8VD2 - chains C and D of the 5 polymer chains in the assembly; structure by X-ray diffraction, 2.90 A resolution.

# Chain C
Protein: Hybrid insulin peptide (HIP; InsC8-15-IAPP23-29 )
Source organism: Homo sapiens
Sequence (15 residues; row label = number of the first residue in the row; numbers below 1 keep their minus sign (Gly-2 is residue -2)):
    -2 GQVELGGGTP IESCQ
Unresolved in the structure: 12

# Chain D
Protein: T-CELL-RECEPTOR, TCR ET650-4 alpha
Source organism: Homo sapiens
Sequence (206 residues; numbered 2 to 223; 16 numbers in that range are skipped by the numbering (no residue carries them; nothing is unmodelled there); the number before each row is that of its first residue):
     2 MKTTQ
     8 PPSMDCAEGR AANLPCNHST ISG
    36 NEYVYWYRQI HSQGPQYIIH GLK
    64 NNETN
    74 EMASLIITED RKSSTLILPH ATLRDTAVYY CIVRVAIEGS QGNLIFGKGT KLSVKPNIQN
   134 PDPAVYQLRD SKSSDKSVCL FTDFDSQTNV SQSKDSDVYI TDKCVLDMRS MDFKSNSAVA
   194 WSNKSDFACA NAFNNSIIPE DTFFPSPESS
Unresolved in the structure: 147, 213-223
Cystine bridges: Cys23-Cys104, Cys152-Cys202

# How chain C and chain D interact
Residue-residue contacts - 14 pairs, chain C then chain D:
  Gly-2(C) with Ile110(D); Glu111(D), hydrogen bond (backbone-backbone)
  Gln-1(C) with Lys3(D), hydrogen bond; Ser29(D), hydrogen bond; Glu37(D), hydrogen bond; Ala109(D), hydrogen bond (side chain-backbone); Ile110(D)
  Val0(C) with Asn36(D), hydrogen bond (backbone-side chain); Ala109(D), hydrogen bond (backbone-backbone); Ile110(D); Glu111(D)
  Glu1(C) with Asn36(D)
  Leu2(C) with Asn36(D); Gln114(D)

# Overview
5 residues of chain C and 8 residues of chain D are in contact; the contacts include 7 hydrogen bonds. Polar
contacts include Gln-1(C)-Lys3(D), Gln-1(C)-Ser29(D) and Gln-1(C)-Glu37(D).
Chain C is Hybrid insulin peptide (HIP; InsC8-15-IAPP23-29 ) and chain D is T-CELL-RECEPTOR, TCR ET650-4
alpha, both from Homo sapiens; the structure, Human TCR ET650-4 in complex with DQ8-InsC8-15-IAPP1, was
determined by X-ray diffraction together with 8VCX, 8VCY, 8VD0, 8VDD and 8VDU from the same study.
